Entry 8RQF (electron microscopy, 3.41 A resolution); this record covers chains H and B of the 5 polymer chains in the assembly.

[Chain H]
Molecule: Heavy chain of Fab3
From: Homo sapiens
Sequence (235 residues; numbered -2 to 221 plus 11 insertion-coded residues; the number before each row is that of its first residue; a row labelled like 82A-82C holds insertion residues (82A, then the next letters in order); numbers below 1 keep their minus sign (Glu-2 is residue -2)):
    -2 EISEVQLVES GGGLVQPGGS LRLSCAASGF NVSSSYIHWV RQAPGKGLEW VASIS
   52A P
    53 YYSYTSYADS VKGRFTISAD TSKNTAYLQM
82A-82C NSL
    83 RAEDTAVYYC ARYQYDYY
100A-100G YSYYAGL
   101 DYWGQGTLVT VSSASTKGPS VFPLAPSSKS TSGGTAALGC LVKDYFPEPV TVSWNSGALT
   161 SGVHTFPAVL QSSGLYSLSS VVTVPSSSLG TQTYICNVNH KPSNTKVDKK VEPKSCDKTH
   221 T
Unresolved in the structure: -2 to 1, 215-221
Disulfide bonds: Cys22-Cys92, Cys140-Cys196

[Chain B]
Molecule: Polymerase
Reference sequence: A0A515J2X9 (A0A515J2X9_HBV); residues 3-48 here correspond to UniProt positions 9-54 (UniProt number = residue number + 6)
Sequence (46 residues; row label = number of the first residue in the row):
     3 TNLSVPNPLG FFPDHQLDPA FGANSNNPDW DFNPNKDHWP EANKVG
Sequence notes: conflict Lys46 (Gln52 in A0A515J2X9)
Covalent attachments: N-tetradecanoylglycine (BJU) linked to Thr3

[Interface between chain H and chain B]
Pairs across the interface (6; chain H residue first):
  Tyr33(H) with His40(B)
  Tyr56(H) with Lys38(B); His40(B)
  Tyr100A(H) with Pro42(B)
  Tyr100C(H) with His40(B), hydrogen bond (side chain-backbone); Pro42(B), hydrophobic
Other interface residues (no listed pair), chain H (6 interface residues in all): Ser58, Ser100B
Other interface residues (no listed pair), chain B (4 interface residues in all): Pro36

[Overview]
6 residues of chain H face 4 of chain B across their interface; the contacts include 1 hydrogen bond. The
hydrogen-bonded pair is Tyr100C(H)-His40(B). Covalently linked N-tetradecanoylglycine: at Thr3(B).
Here chain H is Heavy chain of Fab3 (Homo sapiens) and chain B is Polymerase. Entry 8RQF (Cryo-EM structure of
human NTCP-Bulevirtide complex) was determined by electron microscopy.
